Entry 3LMX (X-ray diffraction, 2.20 A resolution); this record covers chains N and O of the 6 polymer chains in the assembly.

[Chain N (and O)]
Protein: Protocatechuate 3,4-dioxygenase beta chain
Organism: Pseudomonas putida
Notes: EC 1.13.11.3; chain O of this document is another copy of the same molecule, construct and numbering; everything in this record applies to it too
Reference sequence: P00437 (PCXB_PSEPU); residues 301-538 here correspond to UniProt positions 2-239 (UniProt number = residue number - 299)
Sequence (238 residues; each row starts with the number of its first residue):
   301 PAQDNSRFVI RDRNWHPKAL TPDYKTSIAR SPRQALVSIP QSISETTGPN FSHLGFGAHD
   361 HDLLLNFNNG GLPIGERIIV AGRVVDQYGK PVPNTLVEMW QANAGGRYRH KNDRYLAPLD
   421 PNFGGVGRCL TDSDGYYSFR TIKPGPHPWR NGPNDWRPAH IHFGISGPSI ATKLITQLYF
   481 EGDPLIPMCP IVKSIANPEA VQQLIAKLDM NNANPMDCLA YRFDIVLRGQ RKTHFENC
Differences from the reference sequence: engineered mutation His447 (Tyr148 in P00437)
Metal / ion sites: Fe ion: Tyr408, His460, His462 (together with 3,4-dihydroxybenzoic acid)
Ligand contacts:
  - 3,4-dihydroxybenzoic acid (DHB), molecule 1: Lys318, Leu320, Pro332, Arg333
  - 3,4-dihydroxybenzoic acid (DHB), molecule 2: Leu320, Pro322, Ile328, Arg333
  - 3,4-dihydroxybenzoic acid (DHB), molecule 3: Tyr324, Tyr408, His447, Trp449, Arg457, His460, His462, Gln477, Ile491

[Interface between chain N and chain O]
Contacting residue pairs - 12 pairs, chain N then chain O:
  Ile310(N) - Pro453(O)  hydrophobic
  Ile310(N) - Asn454(O)
  Asn314(N) - Asp323(O)  hydrogen bond
  Lys318(N) - Asp323(O)  salt bridge
  Arg333(N) - Ile328(O)
  Ala335(N) - Lys325(O)
  Ala335(N) - Ile328(O)  hydrophobic
  Leu336(N) - Lys325(O)  hydrogen bond (backbone-side chain)
  Ser338(N) - Lys325(O)  hydrogen bond
  Ser338(N) - Asn451(O)  hydrogen bond (side chain-backbone)
  Ser338(N) - Gly452(O)
  Ser338(N) - Pro453(O)

[Summary]
The chain N/chain O interface involves 7 residues from each chain; the contacts include 4 hydrogen bonds and 1
salt bridge. Among the polar pairs are Lys318(N)-Asp323(O), Asn314(N)-Asp323(O) and Leu336(N)-Lys325(O).
Ligands of chain N: 3 copies of 3,4-dihydroxybenzoic acid.
Both chains are Protocatechuate 3,4-dioxygenase beta chain (Pseudomonas putida). Entry 3LMX (Tyrosine 447 of
Protocatechuate 34,-Dioxygenase Controls Efficient Progress Through Catalysis) was determined by X-ray
diffraction.
